PDB entry 6YS8 | electron microscopy, 3.90 A resolution | chains G and F of the 7 polymer chains in the assembly

Chain G (and F):
Protein: GldL
Source organism: Flavobacterium johnsoniae
Notes: chain F of this document is another copy of the same molecule, construct and numbering; everything in this record applies to it too
UniProtKB: Q5EGM4 (Q5EGM4_FLAJO); residue numbers follow UniProt; this construct covers 1-215
Amino-acid sequence (215 residues; numbered 1 to 215; the number before each row is that of its first residue):
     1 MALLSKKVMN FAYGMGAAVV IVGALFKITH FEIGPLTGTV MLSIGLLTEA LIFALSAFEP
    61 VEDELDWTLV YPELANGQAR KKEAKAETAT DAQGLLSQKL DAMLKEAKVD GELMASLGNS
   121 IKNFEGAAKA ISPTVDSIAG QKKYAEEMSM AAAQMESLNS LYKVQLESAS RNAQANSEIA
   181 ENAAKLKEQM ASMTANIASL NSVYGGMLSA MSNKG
Not modelled in the structure: 1-2, 63-215

Chain G / chain F interface:
Residue-residue contacts (16):
  K7(G) with F58(F), hydrogen bond (side chain-backbone); P60(F)
  F11(G) with A57(F)
  Y13(G) with F53(F)
  G14(G) with F53(F); A57(F)
  A17(G) with F53(F), hydrophobic
  A18(G) with A50(F)
  I21(G) with L46(F); A50(F), hydrophobic; F53(F), hydrophobic
  L25(G) with S43(F); L47(F)
  I28(G) with T39(F); L42(F), hydrophobic; L46(F), hydrophobic
Other interface residues (no listed pair), chain G (11 interface residues in all): N10, T29
Other interface residues (no listed pair), chain F (12 interface residues in all): A54, E59

Overview:
The interface between chain G and chain F involves 11 residues on one side and 12 on the other, with 1
hydrogen bond. The hydrogen-bonded pair is K7(G)-F58(F).
Chain G and chain F are both GldL (Flavobacterium johnsoniae); the structure, Structure of GldLM, the
proton-powered motor that drives protein transport and gliding motility, was determined by electron
microscopy.
